3AB9 - chain A; structure by X-ray diffraction, 1.65 A resolution.

[Chain A]
Name: Glycine cleavage system H protein
From: Escherichia coli
UniProt: P0A6T9 (GCSH_ECOLI); residues 0-128 here correspond to UniProt positions 1-129 (UniProt number = residue number + 1)
Sequence (129 residues; each row starts with the number of its first residue; numbering starts at 0):
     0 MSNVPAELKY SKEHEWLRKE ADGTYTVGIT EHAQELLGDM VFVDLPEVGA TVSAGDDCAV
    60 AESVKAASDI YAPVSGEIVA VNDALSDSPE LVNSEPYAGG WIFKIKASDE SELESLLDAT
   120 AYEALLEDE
Unresolved in the structure: 0-1
Modified positions: K64 (N~6~-[(6R)-6,8-disulfanyloctanoyl]-L-lysine; LA2)
Ion coordination: Ca2+: D43, L44

[Overview]
D43 and L44 form the Ca2+ site.
Chain A is Glycine cleavage system H protein (Escherichia coli); the structure, Crystal Structure of
lipoylated E. coli H-protein (reduced form), was determined by X-ray diffraction (same publication as 3A8I,
3A8J and 3A8K).
